Entry 6XWT (X-ray diffraction, 3.47 A resolution); this record covers chains B and F of the 6 polymer chains in the assembly.

== Chain B ==
Molecule: Histone H4
From: Drosophila melanogaster
Reference sequence: A0A0B4KFZ9 (A0A0B4KFZ9_DROME); residue numbers follow UniProt; this construct covers 1-103
Amino-acid sequence (103 residues; row label = number of the first residue in the row):
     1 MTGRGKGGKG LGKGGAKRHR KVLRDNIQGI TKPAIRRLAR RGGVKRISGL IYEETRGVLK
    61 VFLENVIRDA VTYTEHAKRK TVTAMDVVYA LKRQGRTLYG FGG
Unresolved in the structure: 1-26, 99-103

== Chain F ==
Molecule: Chromosome alignment defect 1
From: Drosophila melanogaster
Reference sequence: Q9VEN2 (Q9VEN2_DROME); residues 1-979 here = UniProt positions 1-979
Amino-acid sequence (979 residues; numbered 1 to 979; the number before each row is that of its first residue):
     1 MANAVVDEET LEAMVYERSK AWSSKMADFA SLEDGMEIDV AEFDNLFHGE DEDPDLDDVA
    61 KEAVEDNVPD EAKLEMGHIN ATSVTELTLI LCANEDNEAK AEIEEILNQT VPVVEEHKRK
   121 WREAGLDRIL DTFDEKQIEH HVGRWMRRHN SVYLEASPPK YLPPHHNSIS DESDESMHSI
   181 DTARYIQQSR RRNAHMTNKN MTTIKMYRKH SHKRDELRAK YAYGDEQEHR HHMQAVLLRR
   241 RERERQLAYL ASTPMQCVYS SGHHMRRKNL RKRRINSWMF DSASSSEEDT SFGGCDCHSC
   301 RRHYALSRSV YQSCPYGRGQ REYHHRQMAS RTMHTMRRQH TFDMEMDLRP RLPENECSCC
   361 NSDRLCSNVI HIANSSTEEW VVENRSNHLT QETQEKTRKQ KHQPMDARKV SHQPVCSKGH
   421 EQKPLSSKAT SVSKLVLSKE KYMQMFDSES SDEDNALAKK GLLCCSDKKK GMTFPTPNAA
   481 GKITHPTSSA KKAIRKEARP NGLAQIQEEG PTATNSPIES TYLPVAHMKS VSIDGSSGTS
   541 ATFESPAKKA PKRGIRETSP LNGNELQQLI STIPIADEKA SSLMEKVDNC IGRESFDDRN
   601 KDFMHMENSS TKTAVEKSTK QKRVSGKKSE IPKSIITNNE ILEKNSTETL SEKQVAAKAK
   661 KQSVRKTGAT GKPSTSRLKK SEKTKTTSSV TSTSKLEQVR EEESDVSSEV LAKPKPQCST
   721 TASILKQGGD GASNSEDDLQ IALAMSKATY KEEQQKRKKT KREPSNKQPQ SPAEKSMTVF
   781 NNQSVACNST ALANDTACYR VLPKRRGVKR AAAVSTTEEK TATNSSSSPT SSLEEMGSPT
   841 GGDPDCTVVT STTGCEPPAS ERQEIPATIK ITKRGILLHS PSAPEGASFT LTEQGLGKII
   901 GERWARKYLK YHIGSRSFDS RHSVYYQPTP QLAAALSAPQ DAQNIGNISG SSASDDDIFE
   961 QINRYGTVYS ILENNSGDK
Unresolved in the structure: 1-16, 48-979
What the authors report for this chain:
  - mutagenesis - W22A/F29A: decreased binding to CENP-A/H4
  - mutagenesis - W22A/F29A, W22R/F29R: decreased localization to CENP-A
  - mutagenesis - I900R/K907A/Y908A: decreased localization to CENP-C
  - mutagenesis - W22A/F29A: decreased binding to CENP-A-GFP-LacI
  - mutagenesis - W22R/F29R, F43R: decreased binding to CENP-A

== Interface between chain B and chain F ==
Residue-residue contacts - 14 pairs, chain B then chain F:
  Thr81(B) - Met36(F)
  Thr83(B) - Glu33(F)
  Ala84(B) - Phe29(F)
  Ala84(B) - Glu33(F)  hydrogen bond (backbone-side chain)
  Met85(B) - Ala30(F)  hydrophobic
  Met85(B) - Glu33(F)  hydrogen bond (backbone-side chain)
  Val88(B) - Met26(F)
  Val88(B) - Phe29(F)  hydrophobic
  Leu91(B) - Phe29(F)  hydrophobic
  Lys92(B) - Met26(F)
  Thr97(B) - Trp22(F)
  Leu98(B) - Arg18(F)
  Leu98(B) - Ser19(F)
  Leu98(B) - Trp22(F)  hydrophobic
The authors on this interface:
  - interface residues, chain F: Phe29(F)

== In short ==
9 residues of chain B and 8 residues of chain F are in contact; the contacts include 2 hydrogen bonds. Among
the polar pairs are Ala84(B)-Glu33(F) and Met85(B)-Glu33(F). The paper reports that W22A/F29A and W22R/F29R of
chain F reduce localization to CENP-A; the interface residue Phe29(F); 4 substitutions were tested in all.
Here chain B is Histone H4 and chain F is Chromosome alignment defect 1, both from Drosophila melanogaster.
Entry 6XWT (drosophila melanogaster CENP-A/H4 bound to N-terminal CAL1 fragment) was determined by X-ray
diffraction together with 6XWS, 6XWU and 6XWV from the same study.
